2F3U - chain A; structure by X-ray diffraction, 1.93 A resolution.

[Chain A]
Protein: Glycogen phosphorylase, muscle form
Source organism: Oryctolagus cuniculus
Notes: EC 2.4.1.1
UniProt: P00489 (PYGM_RABIT); residues 1-842 here = UniProt positions 1-842
Amino-acid sequence (842 residues; numbered 1 to 842; the number before each row is that of its first residue):
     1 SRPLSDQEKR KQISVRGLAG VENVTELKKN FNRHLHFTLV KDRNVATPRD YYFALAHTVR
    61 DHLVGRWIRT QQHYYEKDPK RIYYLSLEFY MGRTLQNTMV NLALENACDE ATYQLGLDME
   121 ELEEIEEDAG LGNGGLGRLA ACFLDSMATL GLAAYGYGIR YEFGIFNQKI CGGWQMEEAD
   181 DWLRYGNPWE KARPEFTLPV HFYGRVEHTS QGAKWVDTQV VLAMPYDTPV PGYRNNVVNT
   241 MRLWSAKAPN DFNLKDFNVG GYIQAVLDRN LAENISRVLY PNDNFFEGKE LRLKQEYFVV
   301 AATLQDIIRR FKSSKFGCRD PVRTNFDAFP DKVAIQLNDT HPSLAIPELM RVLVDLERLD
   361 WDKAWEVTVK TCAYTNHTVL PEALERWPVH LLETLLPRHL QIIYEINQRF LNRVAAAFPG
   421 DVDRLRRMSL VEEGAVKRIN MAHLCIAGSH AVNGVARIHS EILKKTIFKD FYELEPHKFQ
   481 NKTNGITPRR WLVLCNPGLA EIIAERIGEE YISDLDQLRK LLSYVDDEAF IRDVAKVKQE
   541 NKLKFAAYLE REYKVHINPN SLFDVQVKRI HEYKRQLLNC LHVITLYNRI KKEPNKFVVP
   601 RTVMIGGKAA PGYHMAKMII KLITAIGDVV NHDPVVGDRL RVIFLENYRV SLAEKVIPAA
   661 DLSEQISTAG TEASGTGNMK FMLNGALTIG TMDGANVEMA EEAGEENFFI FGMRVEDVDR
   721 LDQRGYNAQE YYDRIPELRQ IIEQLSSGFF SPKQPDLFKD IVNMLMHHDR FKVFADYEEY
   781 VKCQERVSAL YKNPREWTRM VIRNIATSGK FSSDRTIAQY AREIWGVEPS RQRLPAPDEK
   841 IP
Unresolved in the structure: 1-11, 255-260, 315-323, 837-842
UniProt features mapped onto this chain:
  - modified residue: Ser747 (Phosphoserine)
Covalently attached groups: pyridoxal phosphate (PLP) linked to Lys680
Small-molecule neighbours:
  - 8GP (N-[(cyclopropylamino)(oxo)acetyl]-beta-D-glucopyranosylamine): Gly135, Leu136, Leu139, Asp283, Asn284, Phe285, Asp339, His341, His377, Thr378, Ala383, Val455, Asn484, Tyr573, Glu672, Ala673, Ser674, Gly675, Thr676
  - pyridoxal phosphate (PLP): Tyr90, Gly134, Gly135, Arg138, Trp491, Val567, Lys568, Lys574, Tyr648, Arg649, Val650, Ala653, Gln665, Glu672, Gly675, Thr676, Gly677

[Overview]
Chain A binds compound 8GP. Covalently linked pyridoxal phosphate: at Lys680.
Chain A is Glycogen phosphorylase, muscle form (Oryctolagus cuniculus); the structure, Crystal Structure of
the glycogen phosphorylase B / N-(beta-D-glucopyranosyl)-N'-cyclopropyl oxalamide complex, was determined by
X-ray diffraction, deposited together with 2F3P, 2F3Q and 2F3S.
